PDB entry 2QLB | X-ray diffraction, 2.25 A resolution | chains B and D of the 7 polymer chains in the assembly

Chain B:
Protein: Caspase-7
Source organism: Homo sapiens
Notes: EC 3.4.22.60; fragment: P10 subunit
UniProt: P55210 (CASP7_HUMAN); numbering as in UniProt (aligned over 207-303)
Chain sequence (97 residues; row label = number of the first residue in the row):
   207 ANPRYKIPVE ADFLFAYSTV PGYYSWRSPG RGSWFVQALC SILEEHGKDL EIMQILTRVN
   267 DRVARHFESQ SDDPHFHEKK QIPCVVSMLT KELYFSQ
Unresolved in the structure: 207-211
Curated features (UniProtKB/Swiss-Prot):
  - region: Val226 to Gly238 (Loop L3), Glu274 to Ile288 (Loop L4)
  - site: Tyr223 (Involved in allosteric regulation)
  - modified residue: Arg233 (Microbial infection: ADP-riboxanated arginine), Ser239 (Phosphoserine)
  - mutagenesis: Tyr223 (Y223A/F/W/D/E: Does not significantly affect thiol protease catalytic efficiency), Tyr229 (Y229W: Strongly reduced thiol protease catalytic efficiency), Tyr230 to Ser234 (In esCasp-7 V3 mutant; promotes specificity toward alternate peptides with VEID, YVAD, WEHD, LETD or LEHD sequence; when associated with C-276. In esCasp-7 V4 mutant ...), Trp232 to Ser234 (In dsCasp-7 mutant; unable to cleave DEVD and VEID peptides; when associated with F-276), Arg233 (R233A: Abolished ADP-riboxanation by C.violaceum CopC), Ser239 (S239A: Abolished phosphorylation by PAK2; when associated with A-30 and A-173; S239E: Mimics phosphorylation; leading to inactivate thiol protease activity), Gln276 (Q276C: In esCasp-7 V3 mutant; promotes specificity toward alternate peptides with VEID, YVAD, WEHD, LETD or LEHD sequence; when associated with 230-V--V-234; Q276D: In esCasp-7 V4 mutant ...), Cys290 (C290S: Decreased phosphorylation by PAK2; C290T/N: Does not significantly affect thiol protease catalytic activity)

Chain D:
Protein: Caspase-7
Source organism: Homo sapiens
Notes: EC 3.4.22.60; fragment: P10 subunit
UniProt: P55210 (CASP7_HUMAN); residues 507-603 here correspond to UniProt positions 207-303 (UniProt number = residue number - 300)
Chain sequence (97 residues; each row starts with the number of its first residue):
   507 ANPRYKIPVE ADFLFAYSTV PGYYSWRSPG RGSWFVQALC SILEEHGKDL EIMQILTRVN
   567 DRVARHFESQ SDDPHFHEKK QIPCVVSMLT KELYFSQ
Unresolved in the structure: 507-511
Curated features (UniProtKB/Swiss-Prot):
  - region: Val526 to Gly538 (Loop L3), Glu574 to Ile588 (Loop L4)
  - site: Tyr523 (Involved in allosteric regulation)
  - modified residue: Arg533 (Microbial infection: ADP-riboxanated arginine), Ser539 (Phosphoserine)

How chain B and chain D interact:
Contacting residue pairs (55):
  Lys212(B) with Ala570(D); Glu584(D), hydrogen bond (side chain-backbone); Lys586(D)
  Pro214(B) with Ala570(D); Lys586(D); Gln587(D); Ile588(D), hydrophobic
  Glu216(B) with Tyr529(D), hydrogen bond; Ile588(D)
  Ala217(B) with Ile588(D), hydrophobic
  Val226(B) with Met594(D), hydrophobic
  Tyr229(B) with Glu516(D), hydrogen bond
  Met259(B) with Met559(D), hydrophobic
  Gln260(B) with Glu598(D), hydrogen bond
  Thr263(B) with Leu595(D); Thr596(D); Lys597(D)
  Asn266(B) with Ser593(D); Leu595(D), hydrogen bond (side chain-backbone)
  Asp267(B) with Thr596(D); Lys597(D), salt bridge
  Ala270(B) with Lys512(D); Pro514(D)
  Glu284(B) with Lys512(D), hydrogen bond (backbone-side chain)
  Lys286(B) with Lys512(D), hydrogen bond (side chain-backbone); Pro514(D)
  Gln287(B) with Pro514(D)
  Ile288(B) with Glu516(D); Ala517(D), hydrophobic; Met594(D); Thr596(D)
  Pro289(B) with Met594(D)
  Cys290(B) with Val592(D), hydrophobic; Ser593(D); Met594(D), hydrophobic
  Val291(B) with Val591(D); Val592(D); Ser593(D), hydrogen bond (backbone-backbone)
  Val292(B) with Cys590(D), hydrophobic; Val591(D)
  Ser293(B) with Asn566(D); Cys590(D); Val591(D), hydrogen bond (backbone-backbone)
  Met294(B) with Val526(D), hydrophobic; Asn566(D); Ile588(D); Pro589(D); Cys590(D), hydrophobic
  Leu295(B) with Thr563(D); Asn566(D), hydrogen bond (backbone-side chain)
  Thr296(B) with Thr563(D); Asp567(D)
  Lys297(B) with Thr563(D); Asp567(D), salt bridge
  Glu298(B) with Gln560(D), hydrogen bond
Interface residues without a listed pair, chain B (29 interface residues in all): Ile213, Arg271, Glu274
Interface residues without a listed pair, chain D (30 interface residues in all): Ile513, Val515, Arg571, Glu574

Summary:
29 residues of chain B and 30 residues of chain D are in contact, with 11 hydrogen bonds and 2 salt bridges.
Polar pairs include Asp267(B)-Lys597(D), Lys297(B)-Asp567(D) and Lys212(B)-Glu584(D). Curated annotation
(UniProt) lists 10 mutagenesis sites on chain B.
Both chains are Caspase-7 (Homo sapiens). Entry 2QLB (Crystal Structure of caspase-7 with inhibitor
AC-ESMD-CHO) was determined by X-ray diffraction (same publication as 2QL5, 2QL7, 2QL9, 2QLF and 2QLJ).
